4NRJ - chains B and E of the 6 polymer chains in the assembly; structure by X-ray diffraction, 2.53 A resolution.

Chain B:
Name: Hemagglutinin HA2 chain
Source organism: Influenza B virus
UniProtKB: P03460 (HEMA_INBLE); residues 1-176 here correspond to UniProt positions 362-537 (UniProt number = residue number + 361)
Chain sequence (182 residues; numbered 1 to 182; the number before each row is that of its first residue):
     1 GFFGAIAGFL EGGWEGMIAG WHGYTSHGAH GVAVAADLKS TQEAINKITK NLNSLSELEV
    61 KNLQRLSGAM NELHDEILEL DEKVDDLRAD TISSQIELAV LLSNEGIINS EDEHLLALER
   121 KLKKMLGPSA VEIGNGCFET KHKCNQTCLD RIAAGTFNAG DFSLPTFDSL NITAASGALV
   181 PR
Unresolved in the structure: 171-182
Sequence notes: conflict Ser-54 (Tyr415 in P03460); expression tag (177-182)
UniProt features mapped onto this chain:
  - glycosylation (N-linked (GlcNAc...) asparagine): Asn-145, Asn-171
Cystine bridges: Cys-144/Cys-148
Covalent attachments: N-acetylglucosamine (NAG) linked to Asn-145

Chain E:
Name: Hemagglutinin HA1 chain
Source organism: Influenza B virus
UniProtKB: P03460 (HEMA_INBLE); residues 1-346 here correspond to UniProt positions 16-361 (UniProt number = residue number + 15)
Chain sequence (346 residues; row label = number of the first residue in the row):
     1 DRICTGITSS NSPHVVKTAT QGEVNVTGVI PLTTTPTRSH FANLKGTQTR GKLCPNCFNC
    61 TDLDVALGRP KCMGNIPSAK VSILHEVKPV TSGCYPIMHD RTKIRQLPNL LRGYENIRLS
   121 TSNVINTETA PGGPYKVGTS GSCPNVTNGN GFFNTMAWVI PKDNNKIAIN PVTVEVPYIC
   181 SEGEDQITVW GFHSDDKTQM ERLYGDSNPQ KFTSSANGVT THYVSQIGGF PNQTEDEGLK
   241 QSGRIVVDYM VQKPGKTGTI VYQRGILLPQ KVWCASGRSK VIKGSLPLIG EADCLHEKYG
   301 GLNKSKPYYT GEHAKAIGNC PIWVKTPLKL ANGTKYRPPA KLLKER
Unresolved in the structure: 342-346
Sequence notes: conflict Arg-38 (Lys53 in P03460), Ile-76 (Thr91 in P03460), Val-90 (Ala105 in P03460), Thr-147 (Ala162 in P03460), Ile-167 (Thr182 in P03460); engineered mutation Tyr-95 (Phe110 in P03460)
UniProt features mapped onto this chain:
  - site: Arg-346 (Cleavage)
  - glycosylation (N-linked (GlcNAc...) asparagine): Asn-25, Asn-59, Asn-165, Asn-232, Asn-303, Asn-332
Cystine bridges: Cys-54/Cys-57, Cys-60/Cys-72, Cys-94/Cys-143, Cys-180/Cys-274, Cys-294/Cys-320
Covalent attachments: N-acetylglucosamine (NAG) linked to Asn-25, Asn-59, Asn-145, Asn-232, Asn-303, Asn-332

How chain B and chain E interact:
Pairs across the interface (11; chain B residue first):
  Lys-47(B) / Thr-20(E)
  Lys-50(B) / Ala-19(E)
  Lys-50(B) / Thr-20(E)
  Lys-50(B) / Gln-21(E)
  Lys-50(B) / Gly-22(E)
  Asn-51(B) / Ala-19(E)  hydrogen bond (backbone-backbone)
  Glu-57(B) / Lys-17(E)  salt bridge
  Glu-59(B) / Lys-325(E)  hydrogen bond (backbone-side chain)
  Asp-168(B) / Arg-2(E)  hydrogen bond (backbone-side chain)
  Ser-169(B) / Arg-2(E)
  Leu-170(B) / Arg-2(E)
Also at the interface, not in a pair above, chain B (12 interface residues in all): Asn-46, Ser-54, Lys-124, Phe-167
Also at the interface, not in a pair above, chain E (8 interface residues in all): Thr-18

Overview:
12 residues of chain B and 8 residues of chain E are in contact; the contacts include 3 hydrogen bonds and 1
salt bridge. Polar pairs include Glu-57(B)/Lys-17(E), Glu-59(B)/Lys-325(E) and Asp-168(B)/Arg-2(E).
N-acetylglucosamine is covalently linked to Asn-145(B).
Here chain B is Hemagglutinin HA2 chain and chain E is Hemagglutinin HA1 chain, both from Influenza B virus.
Entry 4NRJ (Structure of hemagglutinin with F95Y mutation of influenza virus B/Lee/40) was determined by X-ray
diffraction together with 4NRK and 4NRL from the same study.
